5UFW - chains A and B; structure by X-ray diffraction, 1.58 A resolution.

[Chain A (and B)]
Protein: Estrogen receptor
From: Homo sapiens
Notes: chain B of this document is another copy of the same molecule, construct and numbering; everything in this record applies to it too
UniProtKB: P03372 (ESR1_HUMAN); residue numbers follow UniProt; this construct covers 306-554
Sequence (249 residues; each row starts with the number of its first residue):
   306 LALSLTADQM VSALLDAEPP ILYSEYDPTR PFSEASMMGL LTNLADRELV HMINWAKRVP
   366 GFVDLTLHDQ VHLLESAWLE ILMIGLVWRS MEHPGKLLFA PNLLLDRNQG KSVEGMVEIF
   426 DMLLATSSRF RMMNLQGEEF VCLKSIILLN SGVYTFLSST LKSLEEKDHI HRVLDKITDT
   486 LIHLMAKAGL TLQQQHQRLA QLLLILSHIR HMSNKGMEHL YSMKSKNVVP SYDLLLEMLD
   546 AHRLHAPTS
Not modelled in the structure: 306-308, 462-464, 549-554 (chain B: 338-340, 461-469, 547-554)
Construct notes: engineered mutation S381 (Cys in P03372), S417 (Cys in P03372), S530 (Cys in P03372), S536 (Leu in P03372)
Small-molecule neighbours: 86V ((2S)-3-(4-hydroxyphenyl)-4-methyl-2-(4-{2-[(3S)-3-methylpyrrolidin-1-yl]ethoxy}phenyl)-2H-1-benzopyran-7-ol): M343, L346, T347, L349, A350, D351, E353, L354, W383, L384, L387, M388, L391, R394, F404, M421, I424, L428, G521, H524, L525, N532, V533, V534, P535, L539
Reported in the primary citation:
  - binding site for 86V: D351, E353, H524
  - mutagenesis - Y537S: increased signaling

[How chain A and chain B interact]
Residue-residue contacts (49; chain A residue first):
  A430(A) - Y459(B)
  R434(A) - Y459(B)
  R434(A) - H476(B)
  I451(A) - L509(B)  hydrophobic
  N455(A) - L509(B)
  N455(A) - S512(B)  hydrogen bond
  Y459(A) - A430(B)
  Y459(A) - R434(B)  hydrogen bond
  Y459(A) - I510(B)
  Y459(A) - H513(B)
  H476(A) - R434(B)
  D480(A) - Q502(B)
  D480(A) - Q506(B)  hydrogen bond
  T483(A) - H501(B)
  T483(A) - A505(B)
  D484(A) - Q498(B)  hydrogen bond
  D484(A) - H501(B)  salt bridge
  D484(A) - Q502(B)  hydrogen bond
  I487(A) - H501(B)
  L497(A) - L497(B)  hydrophobic
  L497(A) - H501(B)
  Q498(A) - D484(B)  hydrogen bond
  H501(A) - T483(B)
  H501(A) - D484(B)  salt bridge
  H501(A) - I487(B)
  H501(A) - L504(B)
  Q502(A) - D480(B)
  Q502(A) - D484(B)  hydrogen bond
  L504(A) - H501(B)
  A505(A) - T483(B)
  A505(A) - L508(B)  hydrophobic
  Q506(A) - D480(B)  hydrogen bond
  L508(A) - A505(B)  hydrophobic
  L509(A) - I451(B)  hydrophobic
  L509(A) - N455(B)
  I510(A) - Y459(B)
  L511(A) - S512(B)  hydrogen bond (backbone-side chain)
  S512(A) - N455(B)  hydrogen bond
  S512(A) - L511(B)  hydrogen bond (side chain-backbone)
  S512(A) - S512(B)  hydrogen bond (backbone-side chain)
  S512(A) - R515(B)
  H513(A) - Y459(B)
  R515(A) - S512(B)  hydrogen bond
  R515(A) - H516(B)
  R515(A) - N519(B)
  H516(A) - R515(B)
  H516(A) - N519(B)  hydrogen bond
  N519(A) - H516(B)  hydrogen bond
  N519(A) - N519(B)  hydrogen bond
Also at the interface, not in a pair above, chain A (31 interface residues in all): T431, M437, T460, L479, E523
Also at the interface, not in a pair above, chain B (30 interface residues in all): M427, L479, K520, E523

[In short]
31 residues of chain A face 30 of chain B across their interface; the contacts include 16 hydrogen bonds and 2
salt bridges. Among the polar pairs are D484(A)-H501(B), N455(A)-S512(B) and Y459(A)-R434(B). Ligands of chain
A: compound 86V. The paper reports a binding site for 86V at D351(A), E353(A) and H524(A); Y537S of chain A
increases signaling.
Both chains are Estrogen receptor (Homo sapiens). Entry 5UFW (Estrogen Receptor Alpha Ligand Binding Domain in
Complex with OP1154) was determined by X-ray diffraction together with 6C42 and 5UFX from the same study.
